5E3N - chains A and B of the 4 polymer chains in the assembly; structure by X-ray diffraction, 2.66 A resolution.

== Chain A (and B) ==
Molecule: DNA-binding protein Fis
From: Escherichia coli
Notes: chain B of this document is another copy of the same molecule, construct and numbering; everything in this record applies to it too
Reference sequence: P0A6R3 (FIS_ECOLI); residue numbers follow UniProt; this construct covers 1-98
Chain sequence (98 residues; each row starts with the number of its first residue):
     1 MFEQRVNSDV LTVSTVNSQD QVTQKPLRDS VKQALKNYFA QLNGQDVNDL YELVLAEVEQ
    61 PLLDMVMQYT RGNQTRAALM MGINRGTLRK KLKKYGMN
Not modelled in the structure: 1-7 (chain B: fully traced)
Reported in the primary citation:
  - conformationally variable residues: Asn84
  - mutagenesis - N73A (140-fold): decreased binding to F1
  - mutagenesis - R71A, T75A: unchanged binding to F1
  - mutagenesis - R71A: decreased binding to F27
  - mutagenesis - R71A: decreased binding to F28
  - mutagenesis - R71A: decreased binding to F1+/-8G

== Interface between chain A and chain B ==
Residue-residue contacts (92; chain A residue first):
  Val10(A) - Tyr38(B)  hydrophobic
  Val10(A) - Leu53(B)  hydrophobic
  Leu11(A) - Leu53(B)  hydrophobic
  Leu11(A) - Val54(B)  hydrophobic
  Leu11(A) - Glu57(B)
  Thr12(A) - Ala34(B)
  Thr12(A) - Asn37(B)
  Val13(A) - Ser30(B)
  Val13(A) - Gln33(B)
  Ser14(A) - Gln33(B)  hydrogen bond (backbone-side chain)
  Pro26(A) - Glu57(B)
  Leu27(A) - Ser30(B)
  Leu27(A) - Val31(B)
  Leu27(A) - Glu57(B)
  Arg28(A) - Glu57(B)  salt bridge
  Arg28(A) - Pro61(B)
  Ser30(A) - Val13(B)
  Ser30(A) - Leu27(B)
  Ser30(A) - Ser30(B)
  Val31(A) - Leu27(B)
  Val31(A) - Val58(B)  hydrophobic
  Val31(A) - Pro61(B)  hydrophobic
  Lys32(A) - Asp64(B)  salt bridge
  Lys32(A) - Met65(B)
  Gln33(A) - Val13(B)
  Gln33(A) - Ser14(B)  hydrogen bond (side chain-backbone)
  Ala34(A) - Leu11(B)  hydrophobic
  Ala34(A) - Thr12(B)
  Leu35(A) - Leu11(B)  hydrophobic
  Leu35(A) - Leu62(B)  hydrophobic
  Leu35(A) - Met65(B)  hydrophobic
  Asn37(A) - Thr12(B)
  Tyr38(A) - Val10(B)  hydrophobic
  Tyr38(A) - Leu11(B)  hydrophobic
  Phe39(A) - Met65(B)  hydrophobic
  Phe39(A) - Val66(B)  hydrophobic
  Phe39(A) - Tyr69(B)  hydrophobic
  Leu42(A) - Tyr69(B)
  Val47(A) - Met80(B)  hydrophobic
  Asn48(A) - Leu79(B)
  Asn48(A) - Met80(B)
  Asn48(A) - Gly82(B)
  Asp49(A) - Met80(B)
  Asp49(A) - Met81(B)
  Leu50(A) - Leu62(B)  hydrophobic
  Leu50(A) - Val66(B)  hydrophobic
  Leu50(A) - Met80(B)  hydrogen bond (backbone-backbone)
  Leu50(A) - Met81(B)  hydrogen bond (backbone-backbone)
  Tyr51(A) - Leu55(B)
  Tyr51(A) - Glu59(B)  hydrogen bond
  Tyr51(A) - Leu62(B)  hydrophobic
  Tyr51(A) - Met81(B)  hydrogen bond (backbone-backbone)
  Tyr51(A) - Ile83(B)  hydrophobic
  Tyr51(A) - Lys91(B)  hydrogen bond
  Leu53(A) - Leu11(B)  hydrophobic
  Val54(A) - Leu11(B)  hydrophobic
  Val54(A) - Val58(B)  hydrophobic
  Leu55(A) - Tyr51(B)
  Leu55(A) - Leu55(B)  hydrophobic
  Glu57(A) - Asn7(B)
  Glu57(A) - Ser8(B)
  Glu57(A) - Arg28(B)  salt bridge
  Val58(A) - Val31(B)
  Val58(A) - Val54(B)  hydrophobic
  Val58(A) - Val58(B)  hydrophobic
  Glu59(A) - Tyr51(B)  hydrogen bond
  Gln60(A) - Arg28(B)  hydrogen bond
  Pro61(A) - Arg28(B)
  Pro61(A) - Val31(B)  hydrophobic
  Pro61(A) - Leu35(B)
  Leu62(A) - Leu35(B)  hydrophobic
  Leu62(A) - Leu50(B)  hydrophobic
  Leu62(A) - Tyr51(B)  hydrophobic
  Met65(A) - Lys32(B)
  Met65(A) - Leu35(B)  hydrophobic
  Met65(A) - Phe39(B)
  Val66(A) - Phe39(B)  hydrophobic
  Val66(A) - Leu50(B)  hydrophobic
  Tyr69(A) - Phe39(B)  hydrophobic
  Tyr69(A) - Leu42(B)
  Leu79(A) - Asn48(B)
  Met80(A) - Val47(B)
  Met80(A) - Asn48(B)
  Met80(A) - Asp49(B)  hydrogen bond (backbone-backbone)
  Met80(A) - Leu50(B)  hydrogen bond (backbone-backbone)
  Met81(A) - Asn48(B)
  Met81(A) - Asp49(B)
  Met81(A) - Leu50(B)  hydrogen bond (backbone-backbone)
  Met81(A) - Tyr51(B)  hydrogen bond (backbone-backbone)
  Gly82(A) - Asn48(B)  hydrogen bond (backbone-backbone)
  Ile83(A) - Tyr51(B)  hydrophobic
  Lys91(A) - Tyr51(B)
Other interface residues (no listed pair), chain A (46 interface residues in all): Val16, Gln24, Lys36, Gly44, Glu52
Other interface residues (no listed pair), chain B (47 interface residues in all): Val16, Gln24, Pro26, Glu52, Gln68

== Overview ==
46 residues of chain A face 47 of chain B across their interface, with 14 hydrogen bonds and 3 salt bridges.
Polar pairs include Arg28(A)-Glu57(B), Lys32(A)-Asp64(B) and Ser14(A)-Gln33(B). The paper reports that N73A of
chain A reduces binding to F1; conformational variability at Asn84(A); 3 substitutions were tested in all.
Chain A and chain B are both DNA-binding protein Fis (Escherichia coli); the structure, Crystal structure of
Fis bound to 27bp DNA F31 (AAATTTGTAGGAATTTTCTGCAAATTT), was determined by X-ray diffraction together with
5DS9, 5E3L, 5DTD, 5E3M and 5E3O from the same study.
